PDB entry 7UGO | electron microscopy, 4.10 A resolution (low resolution: residue-level contacts below are approximate; hydrogen-bond / salt-bridge calls are withheld) | chains G and J of the 18 polymer chains in the assembly

[Chain G]
Protein: BG24 inferred germline Fab with mature CDR3s heavy chain
From: Homo sapiens
Notes: antibody fragment or engineered binder
Sequence (125 residues; each row starts with the number of its first residue; a row labelled like 82A-82C holds insertion residues (82A, then the next letters in order)):
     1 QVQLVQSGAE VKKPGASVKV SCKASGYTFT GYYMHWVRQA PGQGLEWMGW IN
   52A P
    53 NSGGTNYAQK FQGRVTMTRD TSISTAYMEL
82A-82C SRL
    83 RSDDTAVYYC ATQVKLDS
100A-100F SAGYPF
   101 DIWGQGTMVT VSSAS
Disulfides: Cys22-Cys92

[Chain J]
Protein: BG24 inferred germline Fab with mature CDR3s light chain
From: Homo sapiens
Notes: antibody fragment or engineered binder
Sequence (106 residues; row label = number of the first residue in the row):
     1 QSALTQPRSV SGSPGQSVTI SCTGTSSDVG GYNYVSWYQQ HPGKAPKLMI YDVSKRPSGV
    61 PDRFSGSKSG NTASLTISGL QAEDEADYYC SAFEYFGGGT KLTVLS
Unresolved in the structure: 1

[Chain G / chain J interface]
Pairs across the interface - 14 pairs, chain G then chain J:
  Gln39(G) with Gln40(J)
  Gln43(G) with Tyr89(J)
  Gly44(G) with Tyr89(J); Gly98(J)
  Leu45(G) with Phe96(J)
  Tyr91(G) with Lys44(J)
  Leu98(G) with Tyr51(J)
  Tyr100D(G) with Phe93(J)
  Pro100E(G) with Ser36(J); Tyr38(J)
  Phe100F(G) with Tyr38(J)
  Asp101(G) with Leu48(J)
  Trp103(G) with Pro46(J)
  Gly104(G) with Ala45(J)
Also at the interface, not in a pair above, chain G (15 interface residues in all): Trp47, Asp99, Ser100
Also at the interface, not in a pair above, chain J (14 interface residues in all): Asp52, Glu94

[Overview]
15 residues of chain G face 14 of chain J across their interface.
Here chain G is BG24 inferred germline Fab with mature CDR3s heavy chain and chain J is BG24 inferred germline
Fab with mature CDR3s light chain, both from Homo sapiens. Entry 7UGO (Cryo-EM structure of BG24 inferred
germline Fabs with mature CDR3s and 10-1074 Fabs in complex with ...) was determined by electron microscopy
(same publication as 7UGM, 7UGP, 7UGQ and 7UGN).
